PDB entry 7SZJ | electron microscopy, 3.11 A resolution | chains B and D of the 8 polymer chains in the assembly

Chain B:
Name: DNA-directed RNA polymerase subunit alpha
From: Escherichia coli K-12
Notes: EC 2.7.7.6
UniProt: P0A7Z4 (RPOA_ECOLI); residues 1-329 here = UniProt positions 1-329
Chain sequence (329 residues; row label = number of the first residue in the row):
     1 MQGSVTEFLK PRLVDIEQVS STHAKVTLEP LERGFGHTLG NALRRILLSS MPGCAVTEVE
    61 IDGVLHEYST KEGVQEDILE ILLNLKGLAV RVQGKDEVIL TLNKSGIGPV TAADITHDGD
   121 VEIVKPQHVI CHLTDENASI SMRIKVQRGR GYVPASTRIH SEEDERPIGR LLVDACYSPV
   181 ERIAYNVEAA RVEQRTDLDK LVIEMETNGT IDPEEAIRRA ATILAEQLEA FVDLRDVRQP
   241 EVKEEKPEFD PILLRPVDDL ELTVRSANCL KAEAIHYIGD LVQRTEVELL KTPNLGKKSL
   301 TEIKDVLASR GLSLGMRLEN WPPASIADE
Unresolved in the structure: 1-5, 236-329
Swiss-Prot annotation at these positions:
  - region: E162 to E165 (Required for interaction with Crp at class II promoters)
  - modified residue: R265 (ADP-ribosylarginine), K297 (N6-acetyllysine), K298 (N6-acetyllysine)
  - mutagenesis: R45 (R45C: In rpoA112; temperature-sensitive, blocks RNA polymerase assembly), E162 to E165 (5-fold decrease in CRP-class II promoter-dependent transcription), E165 (E165K: 5-fold decrease in CRP-class II promoter-dependent transcription), R191 (R191C: In rpoA101; temperature-sensitive)

Chain D:
Name: DNA-directed RNA polymerase subunit beta'
From: Escherichia coli K-12
Notes: EC 2.7.7.6
UniProt: P0A8T7 (RPOC_ECOLI); residue numbers follow UniProt; this construct covers 1-1407
Chain sequence (1407 residues; numbered 1 to 1407; the number before each row is that of its first residue):
     1 MKDLLKFLKA QTKTEEFDAI KIALASPDMI RSWSFGEVKK PETINYRTFK PERDGLFCAR
    61 IFGPVKDYEC LCGKYKRLKH RGVICEKCGV EVTQTKVRRE RMGHIELASP TAHIWFLKSL
   121 PSRIGLLLDM PLRDIERVLY FESYVVIEGG MTNLERQQIL TEEQYLDALE EFGDEFDAKM
   181 GAEAIQALLK SMDLEQECEQ LREELNETNS ETKRKKLTKR IKLLEAFVQS GNKPEWMILT
   241 VLPVLPPDLR PLVPLDGGRF ATSDLNDLYR RVINRNNRLK RLLDLAAPDI IVRNEKRMLQ
   301 EAVDALLDNG RRGRAITGSN KRPLKSLADM IKGKQGRFRQ NLLGKRVDYS GRSVITVGPY
   361 LRLHQCGLPK KMALELFKPF IYGKLELRGL ATTIKAAKKM VEREEAVVWD ILDEVIREHP
   421 VLLNRAPTLH RLGIQAFEPV LIEGKAIQLH PLVCAAYNAD FDGDQMAVHV PLTLEAQLEA
   481 RALMMSTNNI LSPANGEPII VPSQDVVLGL YYMTRDCVNA KGEGMVLTGP KEAERLYRSG
   541 LASLHARVKV RITEYEKDAN GELVAKTSLK DTTVGRAILW MIVPKGLPYS IVNQALGKKA
   601 ISKMLNTCYR ILGLKPTVIF ADQIMYTGFA YAARSGASVG IDDMVIPEKK HEIISEAEAE
   661 VAEIQEQFQS GLVTAGERYN KVIDIWAAAN DRVSKAMMDN LQTETVINRD GQEEKQVSFN
   721 SIYMMADSGA RGSAAQIRQL AGMRGLMAKP DGSIIETPIT ANFREGLNVL QYFISTHGAR
   781 KGLADTALKT ANSGYLTRRL VDVAQDLVVT EDDCGTHEGI MMTPVIEGGD VKEPLRDRVL
   841 GRVTAEDVLK PGTADILVPR NTLLHEQWCD LLEENSVDAV KVRSVVSCDT DFGVCAHCYG
   901 RDLARGHIIN KGEAIGVIAA QSIGEPGTQL TMRTFHIGGA ASRAAAESSI QVKNKGSIKL
   961 SNVKSVVNSS GKLVITSRNT ELKLIDEFGR TKESYKVPYG AVLAKGDGEQ VAGGETVANW
  1021 DPHTMPVITE VSGFVRFTDM IDGQTITRQT DELTGLSSLV VLDSAERTAG GKDLRPALKI
  1081 VDAQGNDVLI PGTDMPAQYF LPGKAIVQLE DGVQISSGDT LARIPQESGG TKDITGGLPR
  1141 VADLFEARRP KEPAILAEIS GIVSFGKETK GKRRLVITPV DGSDPYEEMI PKWRQLNVFE
  1201 GERVERGDVI SDGPEAPHDI LRLRGVHAVT RYIVNEVQDV YRLQGVKIND KHIEVIVRQM
  1261 LRKATIVNAG SSDFLEGEQV EYSRVKIANR ELEANGKVGA TYSRDLLGIT KASLATESFI
  1321 SAASFQETTR VLTEAAVAGK RDELRGLKEN VIVGRLIPAG TGYAYHQDRM RRRAAGEAPA
  1381 APQVTAEDAS ASLAELLNAG LGGSDNE
Unresolved in the structure: 1-13, 932-945, 1126-1134, 1377-1407
Swiss-Prot annotation at these positions:
  - binding site (Zn(2+)): C70, C72, C85, C88, C814, C888, C895, C898
  - binding site (Mg(2+)): D460, D462, D464
  - modified residue: K983 (N6-acetyllysine)
  - mutagenesis: Q504 (Q504P: Resistant to antibiotics salinamide A and B), N690 (N690D: Resistant to antibiotics salinamide A and B), M697 (M697V: Resistant to antibiotics salinamide A and B), A735 (A735T: Resistant to antibiotics salinamide A and B), R738 (R738C/H/P/S: Resistant to antibiotics salinamide A and B), A748 (A748E: Resistant to antibiotics salinamide A and B), P758 (P758S/T: Resistant to antibiotics salinamide A and B), F763 (F763C: Resistant to antibiotics salinamide A and B), S775 (S775A: Resistant to antibiotics salinamide A and B), A779 (A779T/V: Resistant to antibiotics salinamide A and B), R780 (R780C: Resistant to antibiotics salinamide A and B), G782 (G782A/C: Resistant to antibiotics salinamide A and B), 1 further mutagenesis entry in UniProt

Interface between chain B and chain D:
Contacting residue pairs (20):
  L48(B) with R538(D)
  E80(B) with R551(D), salt bridge
  L83(B) with L527(D); T528(D); R551(D); L569(D), hydrophobic
  N84(B) with R551(D), hydrogen bond
  K86(B) with V526(D), hydrogen bond (side chain-backbone); E532(D), salt bridge
  Y152(B) with E532(D), hydrogen bond; L536(D), hydrophobic; L541(D), hydrophobic
  V180(B) with R535(D)
  E181(B) with K531(D), salt bridge; R535(D)
  R182(B) with K531(D); E534(D), salt bridge
  R191(B) with D410(D), salt bridge
  T196(B) with E443(D)
  E206(B) with K531(D), salt bridge
Interface residues without a listed pair, chain B (20 interface residues in all): R44, L79, G151, P154, D174, C176, S178, Q194
Interface residues without a listed pair, chain D (17 interface residues in all): W409, D413, M581

Overview:
The interface between chain B and chain D involves 20 residues on one side and 17 on the other; the contacts
include 3 hydrogen bonds and 6 salt bridges. Among the polar pairs are E80(B)-R551(D), K86(B)-E532(D) and
E181(B)-K531(D).
Chain B is DNA-directed RNA polymerase subunit alpha and chain D is DNA-directed RNA polymerase subunit beta',
both from Escherichia coli K-12; the structure, Cryo-EM structure of Rifamycin bound to E. coli RNAP and
rrnBP1 promoter complex, was determined by electron microscopy (same publication as 7SZK).
